PDB entry 5OJM | X-ray diffraction, 3.30 A resolution | chains A and O of the 10 polymer chains in the assembly

[Chain A]
Name: Human GABAA receptor chimera beta3-alpha5, Gamma-aminobutyric acid receptor subunit beta-3, Gamma-aminobutyric acid receptor subunit alpha-5
From: synthetic construct
UniProt: chimeric construct of P28472, P31644: residues 1-217 from P28472 (GBRB3_HUMAN) positions 26-242 (UniProt number = residue number + 25); residues 226-315 from P31644 positions 257-346 (UniProt number = residue number + 31); residues 393-431 from P31644 positions 424-462 (UniProt number = residue number + 31)
Amino-acid sequence (395 residues; numbered -30 to 442; 78 numbers in that range are skipped by the numbering (no residue carries them; nothing is unmodelled there); the number before each row is that of its first residue; numbers below 1 keep their minus sign (Met-30 is residue -30)):
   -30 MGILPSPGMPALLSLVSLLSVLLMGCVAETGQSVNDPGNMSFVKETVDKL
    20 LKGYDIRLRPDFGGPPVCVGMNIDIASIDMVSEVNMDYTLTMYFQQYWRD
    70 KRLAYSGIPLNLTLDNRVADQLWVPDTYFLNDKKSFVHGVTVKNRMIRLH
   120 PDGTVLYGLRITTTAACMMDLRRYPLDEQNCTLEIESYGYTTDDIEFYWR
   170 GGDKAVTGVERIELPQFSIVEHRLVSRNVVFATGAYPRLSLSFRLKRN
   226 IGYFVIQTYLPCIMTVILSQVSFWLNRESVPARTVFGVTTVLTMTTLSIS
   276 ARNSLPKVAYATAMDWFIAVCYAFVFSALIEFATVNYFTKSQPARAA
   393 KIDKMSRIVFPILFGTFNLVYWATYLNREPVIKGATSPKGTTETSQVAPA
Unresolved in the structure: -30 to 10, 419-442
Disulfides: Cys136-Cys150
Glycans and other covalent adducts: N-acetylglucosamine (NAG) linked to Asn80; glycan linked to Asn149
Construct notes: linker (316-322); conflict Ile404 (Val435 in P31644), Thr428 (Ala459 in P31644); expression tag (432-442)
Curated features (UniProtKB/Swiss-Prot):
  - binding site (benzamidine): Asp95 to Tyr97, Glu155 to Tyr157, Phe200
  - binding site (4-aminobutanoate): Tyr97, Glu155, Tyr157, Thr202
  - binding site (histamine): Tyr97, Ser156, Tyr157, Thr202
  - glycosylation (N-linked (GlcNAc...) asparagine): Asn8, Asn80, Asn149
What the authors report for this chain:
  - post-translational modification sites: Asn149

[Chain O]
Name: Nanobody Nb25
From: Lama glama
Notes: antibody fragment or engineered binder
Amino-acid sequence (125 residues; row label = number of the first residue in the row):
     1 QVQLQESGGGLVQAGGSLRLSCAASGHTFNYPIMGWFRQAPGKEREFVGA
    51 ISWSGGSTSYADSVKDRFTISRDNAKNTVYLEMNNLKPEDTAVYYCAAKG
   101 RYSGGLYYPTNYDYWGQGTQVTVSS
Unresolved in the structure: 124-125
Disulfides: Cys22-Cys96

[Interface between chain A and chain O]
Contacting residue pairs (11; chain A residue first):
  Lys173(A) - Asp62(O)  salt bridge
  Val178(A) - Ser57(O)
  Glu179(A) - Ser52(O)
  Glu179(A) - Ser57(O)
  Glu179(A) - Leu106(O)
  Arg180(A) - Arg101(O)
  Arg180(A) - Gly104(O)  hydrogen bond (side chain-backbone)
  Glu182(A) - Arg101(O)  salt bridge
  Ser187(A) - Ser54(O)
  Ile188(A) - Gly56(O)
  Ile188(A) - Ser57(O)  hydrogen bond (backbone-backbone)
Interface residues without a listed pair, chain A (8 interface residues in all): Val189
Interface residues without a listed pair, chain O (16 interface residues in all): Pro32, Ile33, Trp53, Thr58, Ser59, Lys99, Gly105, Tyr107

[Overview]
8 residues of chain A and 16 residues of chain O are in contact, with 2 hydrogen bonds and 2 salt bridges.
Among the polar pairs are Lys173(A)-Asp62(O), Glu182(A)-Arg101(O) and Arg180(A)-Gly104(O). Covalently linked
N-acetylglucosamine: at Asn80(A). From the paper: a modification site at Asn149(A).
Chain A is Human GABAA receptor chimera beta3-alpha5, Gamma-aminobutyric acid receptor subunit beta-3,
Gamma-aminobutyric acid receptor subunit alpha-5 (synthetic construct) and chain O is Nanobody Nb25 (Lama
glama); the structure, Structure of a chimaeric beta3-alpha5 GABAA receptor in complex with nanobody Nb25, was
determined by X-ray diffraction together with 5O8F from the same study.
